4H3K - chains A and B; structure by X-ray diffraction, 2.00 A resolution.

== Chain A ==
Name: Symplekin
Organism: Homo sapiens
Notes: fragment: N-terminal domain
UniProtKB: Q92797 (SYMPK_HUMAN); numbering as in UniProt (aligned over 30-360)
Amino-acid sequence (351 residues; row label = number of the first residue in the row):
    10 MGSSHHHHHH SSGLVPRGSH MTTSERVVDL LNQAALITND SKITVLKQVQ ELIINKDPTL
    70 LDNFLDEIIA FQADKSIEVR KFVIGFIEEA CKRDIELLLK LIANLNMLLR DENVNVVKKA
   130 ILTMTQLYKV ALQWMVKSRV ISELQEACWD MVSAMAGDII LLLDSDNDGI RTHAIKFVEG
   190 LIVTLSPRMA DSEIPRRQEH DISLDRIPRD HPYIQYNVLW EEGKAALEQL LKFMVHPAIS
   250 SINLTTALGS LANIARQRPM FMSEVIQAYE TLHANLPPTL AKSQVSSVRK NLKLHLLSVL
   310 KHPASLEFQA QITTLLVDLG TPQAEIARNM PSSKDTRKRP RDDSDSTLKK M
Unresolved in the structure: 10-23, 341-360
Construct notes: expression tag (10-29)
UniProt features mapped onto this chain:
  - motif: Thr345 to Met360 (Nuclear localization signal)

== Chain B ==
Name: RNA polymerase II subunit A C-terminal domain phosphatase SSU72
Organism: Homo sapiens
Notes: EC 3.1.3.16
UniProtKB: Q9NP77 (SSU72_HUMAN); residues 1-194 here = UniProt positions 1-194
Amino-acid sequence (214 residues; numbered -19 to 194; the number before each row is that of its first residue; numbers below 1 keep their minus sign (Met-19 is residue -19)):
   -19 MGSSHHHHHH SSGLVPRGSH MPSSPLRVAV VSSSNQNRSM EAHNILSKRG FSVRSFGTGT
    41 HVKLPGPAPD KPNVYDFKTT YDQMYNDLLR KDKELYTQNG ILHMLDRNKR IKPRPERFQN
   101 CKDLFDLILT CEERVYDQVV EDLNSREQET CQPVHVVNVD IQDNHEEATL GAFLICELCQ
   161 CIQHTEDMEN EIDELLQEFE EKSGRTFLHT VCFY
Unresolved in the structure: -19 to 5
Construct notes: expression tag (-19 to 0); engineered mutation Ser12 (Cys in Q9NP77)
From the paper describing this entry:
  - binding site for Hexapeptide: Arg114

== Chain A / chain B interface ==
Pairs across the interface (50; chain A residue first):
  Val123(A) - Asp167(B)
  Lys127(A) - Glu169(B)  salt bridge
  Leu131(A) - Thr130(B)
  Leu131(A) - Cys131(B)
  Leu131(A) - Gln132(B)
  Gln135(A) - Glu129(B)  hydrogen bond (side chain-backbone)
  Asp175(A) - Asn170(B)
  Asn176(A) - Asp167(B)  hydrogen bond
  Asn176(A) - Asn170(B)
  Asp177(A) - Glu169(B)
  Asp177(A) - Asn170(B)
  Gly178(A) - Glu169(B)
  Thr181(A) - Phe193(B)
  His182(A) - Pro133(B)
  His182(A) - Glu169(B)  salt bridge
  Lys185(A) - Gln128(B)  hydrogen bond
  Lys185(A) - Cys131(B)
  Lys185(A) - Phe193(B)
  Glu188(A) - Gln128(B)  hydrogen bond
  Pro204(A) - Glu127(B)
  Arg205(A) - Glu127(B)  hydrogen bond (backbone-side chain)
  Arg206(A) - Glu127(B)
  Arg206(A) - Glu129(B)  salt bridge
  Ile251(A) - Asp173(B)
  Ile251(A) - His189(B)
  Ile251(A) - Thr190(B)
  Ile251(A) - Val191(B)  hydrophobic
  Thr254(A) - Thr190(B)  hydrogen bond
  Thr254(A) - Val191(B)
  Thr255(A) - Val191(B)
  Thr255(A) - Phe193(B)
  Asn262(A) - Gln128(B)
  Ala290(A) - Gln177(B)
  Ser292(A) - Gln177(B)  hydrogen bond
  Ser292(A) - Glu180(B)  hydrogen bond
  Ser292(A) - Thr186(B)
  Ser292(A) - Phe187(B)
  Ser292(A) - Leu188(B)
  Gln293(A) - Asp173(B)
  Gln293(A) - Gln177(B)
  Ser295(A) - Leu188(B)
  Ser296(A) - Leu188(B)
  Ser296(A) - His189(B)  hydrogen bond (side chain-backbone)
  Lys299(A) - Glu113(B)  salt bridge
  Lys299(A) - Tyr116(B)
  Lys299(A) - Asp117(B)  salt bridge
  Asn300(A) - Thr190(B)  hydrogen bond
  Leu303(A) - Val120(B)  hydrophobic
  Leu303(A) - Asn124(B)
  His304(A) - Asn124(B)
Other interface residues (no listed pair), chain A (30 interface residues in all): Gln207, Ser250
Other interface residues (no listed pair), chain B (26 interface residues in all): His135

== In short ==
Chain A and chain B form an interface of 30 and 26 residues respectively, with 10 hydrogen bonds and 5 salt
bridges. Among the polar pairs are Lys127(A)-Glu169(B), His182(A)-Glu169(B) and Arg206(A)-Glu129(B). From the
paper: a binding site for Hexapeptide at Arg114(B).
Chain A is Symplekin and chain B is RNA polymerase II subunit A C-terminal domain phosphatase SSU72, both from
Homo sapiens; the structure, Crystal structure of a ternary complex of human symplekin NTD, human Ssu72 and a
RNA polymerase ..., was determined by X-ray diffraction (same publication as 4H3H).
